PDB entry 6L8Q | X-ray diffraction, 3.10 A resolution | chains B and C of the 4 polymer chains in the assembly

[Chain B]
Protein: Spike glycoprotein
Source organism: Middle East respiratory syndrome-related coronavirus
Reference sequence: A0A0A0Q7F3 (A0A0A0Q7F3_9BETC); residue numbers follow UniProt; this construct covers 367-606
Amino-acid sequence (246 residues; numbered 367 to 612; the number before each row is that of its first residue):
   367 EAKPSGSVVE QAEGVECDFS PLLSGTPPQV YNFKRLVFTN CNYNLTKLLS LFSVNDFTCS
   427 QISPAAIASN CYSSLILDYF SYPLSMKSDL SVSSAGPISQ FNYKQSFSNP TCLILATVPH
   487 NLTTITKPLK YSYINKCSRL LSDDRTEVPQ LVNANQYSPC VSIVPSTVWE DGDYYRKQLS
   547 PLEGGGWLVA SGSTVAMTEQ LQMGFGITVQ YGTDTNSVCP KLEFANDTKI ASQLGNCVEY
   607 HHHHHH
Not modelled in the structure: 367-380, 589-612
Cystine bridges: Cys383-Cys407, Cys425-Cys478, Cys437-Cys585, Cys503-Cys526
Covalently attached groups: N-acetylglucosamine (NAG) linked to Asn410
Construct notes: expression tag (607-612)

[Chain C]
Protein: Dipeptidyl peptidase 4
Source organism: Myotis davidii
Reference sequence: L5LQ33 (L5LQ33_MYODS); residues 37-761 here correspond to UniProt positions 24-748 (UniProt number = residue number - 13)
Amino-acid sequence (731 residues; each row starts with the number of its first residue):
    37 DRRTYTLADY LKSTIRMRNY NLRWISDHEY LYKQENNVLL FNADHGNSST FLENSTFDQF
    97 GHSISDYSVS PDRQFVLFEY NYVKKWRHSY TASYDIYDLN KRQLITAERI PNDTQLIRWS
   157 PEGHKLAYVW NNDVYVKNDP YSPSQRVTHD GREDAISNGI TDWVYEEEIF STHSALWWSP
   217 NGTFLAYAKF NDTDVPRIEY SVYLDESLQY PKTIHIPYPK AGAKNPTVKL YVVNTDNLTD
   277 LEPAQIVAPA SVLTGDHYLC DVTWATKERI SLQWLRRIQN YSIIDICDYN ESTPKWNCLV
   337 SRQHIETSAT GWVGRFKPAE PHFTSDGNSF YKIMSNSEGY KHICLFQIDK PDCTFITKGA
   397 WEVIGIEALT NDYLYFISNE YKGMPGGRNL YKIQLNNYAN VTCLSCELDP ERCQYYSASF
   457 SKGAKYYQLR CSGPQIPRYS LHSSSNDKEL RLLENNTALY ETLQNIQMPR KTLDFLHLNG
   517 TKFWYQMILP PHFDKSKKYP LLIDVYAGPC SQKADATFKL SWATYLASTE NIIVASFDGR
   577 GSGYQGDKIM HAINRRLGTF EVEDQIEAAK QFSKMGFVDD KRIAIWGWSY GGYVTSMVLG
   637 AGSHVFKCGI AVAPVSAWEF YDSVYTERYM GLPTPEDNLD HYKNSTVMSR AENFKLVEYL
   697 LIHGTADDNV HFQQSAQITR ALVDAGVDFQ AMWYTDEDHG IATSTAHQHI YTHMTHFIKQ
   757 CFSLPHHHHH H
Not modelled in the structure: 37, 762-767
Cystine bridges: Cys323-Cys334, Cys380-Cys389, Cys439-Cys442, Cys449-Cys467, Cys644-Cys757
Covalently attached groups: N-acetylglucosamine (NAG) linked to Asn83, Asn90, Asn217, Asn316, Asn491; glycan linked to Asn227
Construct notes: expression tag (762-767)
What the authors report for this chain:
  - post-translational modification sites: Asn83, Asn90, Asn217, Asn227, Asn316, Asn491
  - mutagenesis - P330G (3.84 +/- 0.26 uM), P330G/K331R (40-fold): increased binding to Spike glycoprotein (chain B)
  - specificity-determining residues: Thr290

[How chain B and chain C interact]
Residue-residue contacts - 12 pairs, chain B then chain C:
  Ser419(B) - Glu89(C)  hydrogen bond
  Ser419(B) - Arg138(C)  hydrogen bond
  Asn421(B) - Arg138(C)  hydrogen bond
  Leu450(B) - Asn136(C)
  Ser451(B) - Asn136(C)  hydrogen bond (backbone-backbone)
  Thr483(B) - Arg138(C)
  Thr564(B) - Lys137(C)
  Thr564(B) - Gln139(C)
  Glu565(B) - Gln139(C)  hydrogen bond (backbone-side chain)
  Gln566(B) - Gln95(C)
  Gln568(B) - Lys137(C)  hydrogen bond (side chain-backbone)
  Gln568(B) - Arg138(C)
Also at the interface, not in a pair above, chain B (10 interface residues in all): Met563
Also at the interface, not in a pair above, chain C (7 interface residues in all): Leu135
The authors on this interface:
  - hot spots on chain C (mutagenesis) - T290I (>50-fold): increased binding to Spike glycoprotein (chain B)
  - hot spots on chain C (mutagenesis) - K331R: unchanged binding to Spike glycoprotein (chain B)
  - hot spots on chain C (mutagenesis) - V283T (58.5 +/- 6.09 uM): decreased binding to Spike glycoprotein (chain B)

[In short]
10 residues of chain B and 7 residues of chain C are in contact, with 6 hydrogen bonds. Among the polar pairs
are Ser419(B)-Glu89(C), Ser419(B)-Arg138(C) and Asn421(B)-Arg138(C). From the paper: P330G, P330G/K331R and
T290I of chain C increase binding to Spike glycoprotein (chain B); the specificity determinant Thr290(C); 5
substitutions were tested in all.
Here chain B is Spike glycoprotein (Middle East respiratory syndrome-related coronavirus) and chain C is
Dipeptidyl peptidase 4 (Myotis davidii). Entry 6L8Q (Complex structure of bat CD26 and MERS-RBD) was
determined by X-ray diffraction.
